Entry 7CY1 (X-ray diffraction, 2.19 A resolution); this record covers chain A.

# Chain A
Molecule: Mutual gliding motility protein C
Organism: Myxococcus xanthus DK 1622
UniProt: Q1D0B6 (Q1D0B6_MYXXD); residue numbers follow UniProt; this construct covers 1-120
Amino-acid sequence (120 residues; row label = number of the first residue in the row):
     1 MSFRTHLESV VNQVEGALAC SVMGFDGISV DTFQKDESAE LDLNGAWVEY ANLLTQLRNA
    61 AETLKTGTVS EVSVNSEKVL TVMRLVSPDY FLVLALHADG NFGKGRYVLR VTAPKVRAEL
Metal / ion sites: Na+: L64, T66, V69

# Summary
The Na+ site is built by L64, T66 and V69.
Chain A is Mutual gliding motility protein C (Myxococcus xanthus DK 1622); the structure, Crystal Structure of
MglC from Myxococcus xanthus, was determined by X-ray diffraction (same publication as 7CT3).
